PDB entry 5W3M | electron microscopy, 2.26 A resolution | chains B and C of the 6 polymer chains in the assembly

# Chain B
Name: viral protein 3
Organism: Human rhinovirus 14
Reference sequence: P03303 (POLG_HRV14); residues 1-236 here correspond to UniProt positions 332-567 (UniProt number = residue number + 331)
Sequence (236 residues; numbered 1 to 236; the number before each row is that of its first residue):
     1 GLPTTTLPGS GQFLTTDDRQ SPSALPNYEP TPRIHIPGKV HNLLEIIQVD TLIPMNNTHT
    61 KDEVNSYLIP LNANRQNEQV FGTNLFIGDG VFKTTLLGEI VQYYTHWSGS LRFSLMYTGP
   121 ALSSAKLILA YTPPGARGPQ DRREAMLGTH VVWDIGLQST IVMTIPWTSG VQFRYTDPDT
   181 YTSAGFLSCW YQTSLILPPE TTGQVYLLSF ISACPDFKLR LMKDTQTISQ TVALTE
Curated features (UniProtKB/Swiss-Prot):
  - region: A233 to E236 (Amphipathic alpha-helix)

# Chain C
Name: viral protein 2
Organism: Human rhinovirus 14
Reference sequence: P03303 (POLG_HRV14); residues 1-262 here correspond to UniProt positions 70-331 (UniProt number = residue number + 69)
Sequence (262 residues; numbered 1 to 262; the number before each row is that of its first residue):
     1 SPNVEACGYS DRVQQITLGN STITTQEAAN AVVCYAEWPE YLPDVDASDV NKTSKPDTSV
    61 CRFYTLDSKT WTTGSKGWCW KLPDALKDMG VFGQNMFFHS LGRSGYTVHV QCNATKFHSG
   121 CLLVVVIPEH QLASHEGGNV SVKYTFTHPG ERGIDLSSAN EVGGPVKDVI YNMNGTLLGN
   181 LLIFPHQFIN LRTNNTATIV IPYINSVPID SMTRHNNVSL MVIPIAPLTV PTGATPSLPI
   241 TVTIAPMCTE FSGIRSKSIV PQ
Disordered / not traced: 1-7
Curated features (UniProtKB/Swiss-Prot):
  - site: Q262 (Cleavage)

# Chain B / chain C interface
Contacting residue pairs - 74 pairs, chain B then chain C:
  R33(B) with D46(C)
  I34(B) with D46(C); S206(C); V207(C); P208(C)
  H35(B) with E37(C), salt bridge; D46(C), hydrogen bond (backbone-side chain)
  I36(B) with N205(C)
  P37(B) with E37(C); P202(C), hydrophobic; Y203(C); I204(C), hydrophobic
  G38(B) with Y35(C)
  I46(B) with I183(C), hydrophobic
  V49(B) with L182(C); I183(C), hydrophobic
  D50(B) with L182(C)
  T51(B) with G179(C); N180(C), hydrogen bond
  L52(B) with G179(C), hydrogen bond (backbone-backbone)
  D62(B) with I170(C); Y171(C), hydrogen bond
  E63(B) with I170(C)
  V64(B) with V169(C), hydrophobic; I170(C); L178(C), hydrophobic; P224(C); I225(C)
  Y67(B) with I170(C), hydrophobic; L177(C); L178(C); G179(C), hydrogen bond (side chain-backbone)
  L68(B) with I225(C); A226(C), hydrophobic; P227(C)
  T94(B) with L177(C); N180(C), hydrogen bond (backbone-side chain)
  T95(B) with N180(C)
  L96(B) with N180(C), hydrogen bond (backbone-side chain); I183(C), hydrophobic
  E99(B) with N180(C), hydrogen bond
  M116(B) with F188(C), hydrophobic; N190(C)
  Y117(B) with N190(C), hydrogen bond (backbone-side chain); R192(C)
  T118(B) with S119(C); G120(C); C121(C); N190(C); A226(C)
  G119(B) with S119(C); R192(C)
  P120(B) with K116(C); F117(C); H118(C); S119(C); R192(C)
  A121(B) with K116(C), hydrogen bond (backbone-backbone); R192(C)
  L122(B) with K116(C), hydrogen bond (backbone-backbone); F117(C), hydrophobic
  I155(B) with R192(C)
  G156(B) with R192(C), hydrogen bond (backbone-side chain)
  L157(B) with R12(C)
  S159(B) with R192(C); T193(C)
  P199(B) with F117(C)
  E200(B) with P231(C); T232(C), hydrogen bond (backbone-backbone)
  T201(B) with F117(C)
  Y206(B) with P227(C)
  L208(B) with I225(C), hydrophobic
  F210(B) with L182(C), hydrophobic
  E236(B) with N139(C), hydrogen bond (backbone-side chain)
Interface residues without a listed pair, chain B (41 interface residues in all): S123, P198, T202
Interface residues without a listed pair, chain C (38 interface residues in all): T229

# Overview
41 residues of chain B and 38 residues of chain C are in contact; the contacts include 14 hydrogen bonds and 1
salt bridge. Among the polar pairs are H35(B)-E37(C), H35(B)-D46(C) and T51(B)-N180(C).
Chain B is viral protein 3 and chain C is viral protein 2, both from Human rhinovirus 14; the structure,
CryoEM structure of rhinovirus B14 in complex with C5 Fab (33 degrees Celsius, molar ratio 1:1 ..., was
determined by electron microscopy (same publication as 5W3E, 5W3L and 5W3O).
